PDB entry 7O2L | X-ray diffraction, 3.00 A resolution | chains H and I of the 28 polymer chains in the assembly

Chain H:
Name: Proteasome endopeptidase complex
Source organism: Saccharomyces cerevisiae
Notes: EC 3.4.25.1
Reference sequence: A0A6A5Q449 (A0A6A5Q449_YEASX); residues 1-232 here correspond to UniProt positions 30-261 (UniProt number = residue number + 29)
Amino-acid sequence (232 residues; numbered 1 to 232; the number before each row is that of its first residue):
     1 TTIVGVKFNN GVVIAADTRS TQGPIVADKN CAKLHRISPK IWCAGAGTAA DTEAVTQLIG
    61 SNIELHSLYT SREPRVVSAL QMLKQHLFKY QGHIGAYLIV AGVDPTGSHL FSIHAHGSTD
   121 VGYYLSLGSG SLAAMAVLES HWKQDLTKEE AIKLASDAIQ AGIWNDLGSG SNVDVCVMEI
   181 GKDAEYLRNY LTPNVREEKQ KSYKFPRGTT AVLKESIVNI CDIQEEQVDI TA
Not modelled in the structure: 227-232
Small-molecule neighbours: V08 ((2 {R},3 {S})-3-methanoyl-4-methyl-2-hydroxy-pentanoic acid): Thr1, Arg19, Ser20, Thr21, Lys33, Gly45, Ala46, Gly47, Ala49, Ser129, Gly168

Chain I:
Name: Proteasome endopeptidase complex
Source organism: Saccharomyces cerevisiae
Notes: EC 3.4.25.1
Reference sequence: A0A6L0YA22 (A0A6L0YA22_YEASX); residues 0-204 here correspond to UniProt positions 1-205 (UniProt number = residue number + 1)
Amino-acid sequence (205 residues; row label = number of the first residue in the row; numbering starts at 0):
     0 MSDPSSINGG IVVAMTGKDC VAIACDLRLG SQSLGVSNKF EKIFHYGHVF LGITGLATDV
    60 TTLNEMFRYK TNLYKLKEER AIEPETFTQL VSSSLYERRF GPYFVGPVVA GINSKSGKPF
   120 IAGFDLIGCI DEAKDFIVSG TASDQLFGMC ESLYEPNLEP EDLFETISQA LLNAADRDAL
   180 SGWGAVVYII KKDEVVKRYL KMRQD
Not modelled in the structure: 0
Ion coordination: Mg2+ site 1: Ala174, Asp177, Ser180; Mg2+ site 2: Asp204 (shared with 2 residues of chain Y)

How chain H and chain I interact:
Residue-residue contacts - 64 pairs, chain H then chain I:
  Ile25(H) - Asp143(I)
  Ile25(H) - Phe146(I)  hydrophobic
  Ala27(H) - Asp130(I)
  Ala27(H) - Phe146(I)  hydrophobic
  Asp28(H) - Asp130(I)
  Lys29(H) - Glu150(I)  salt bridge
  Thr48(H) - Arg98(I)
  Thr48(H) - Ile126(I)
  Ala49(H) - Cys128(I)  hydrophobic
  Ala50(H) - Tyr95(I)
  Ala50(H) - Ile126(I)  hydrophobic
  Ala50(H) - Cys128(I)
  Asp51(H) - Tyr95(I)  hydrogen bond
  Asp51(H) - Arg98(I)  salt bridge
  Ala54(H) - Tyr95(I)
  Tyr90(H) - Phe99(I)  hydrophobic
  His93(H) - Arg98(I)  hydrogen bond (backbone-side chain)
  His93(H) - Phe99(I)
  Ile94(H) - Phe99(I)  hydrophobic
  Arg196(H) - Glu150(I)  salt bridge
  Lys199(H) - Glu150(I)
  Lys199(H) - Ser151(I)
  Lys199(H) - Tyr153(I)
  Ser202(H) - Glu154(I)  hydrogen bond
  Tyr203(H) - Ser151(I)
  Tyr203(H) - Leu152(I)  hydrophobic
  Lys204(H) - Glu154(I)
  Lys204(H) - Asp161(I)  salt bridge
  Phe205(H) - Leu152(I)  hydrophobic
  Phe205(H) - Glu164(I)
  Phe205(H) - Gln168(I)
  Arg207(H) - Glu160(I)  salt bridge
  Arg207(H) - Asp161(I)  salt bridge
  Gly208(H) - Glu164(I)  hydrogen bond (backbone-side chain)
  Thr209(H) - Glu164(I)  hydrogen bond (backbone-side chain)
  Thr209(H) - Gln168(I)
  Thr210(H) - Glu164(I)  hydrogen bond
  Thr210(H) - Ser167(I)
  Thr210(H) - Gln168(I)  hydrogen bond
  Thr210(H) - Leu199(I)
  Ala211(H) - Leu199(I)
  Ala211(H) - Lys200(I)  hydrogen bond (backbone-backbone)
  Val212(H) - Phe163(I)  hydrophobic
  Val212(H) - Tyr198(I)
  Leu213(H) - Tyr198(I)  hydrogen bond (backbone-backbone)
  Leu213(H) - Leu199(I)
  Leu213(H) - Lys200(I)
  Lys214(H) - Lys196(I)
  Lys214(H) - Arg197(I)
  Lys214(H) - Tyr198(I)  hydrogen bond (backbone-backbone)
  Glu215(H) - Lys196(I)
  Glu215(H) - Arg197(I)  salt bridge
  Ser216(H) - Val195(I)
  Ser216(H) - Lys196(I)  hydrogen bond (backbone-backbone)
  Ile217(H) - Val194(I)
  Val218(H) - His44(I)
  Val218(H) - Tyr187(I)  hydrophobic
  Val218(H) - Val194(I)  hydrogen bond (backbone-backbone)
  Val218(H) - Lys196(I)
  Asn219(H) - His44(I)
  Ile220(H) - Gly46(I)
  Ile220(H) - Phe49(I)  hydrophobic
  Ile220(H) - Val194(I)  hydrophobic
  Asp222(H) - Lys74(I)  salt bridge
Other interface residues (no listed pair), chain H (37 interface residues in all): Gln22, Val26, Gly95, Pro206
Other interface residues (no listed pair), chain I (39 interface residues in all): His47, Asp124, Glu131, Asp134, Leu157, Glu158, Thr165, Leu171

Overview:
The interface between chain H and chain I involves 37 residues on one side and 39 on the other; the contacts
include 12 hydrogen bonds and 8 salt bridges. Polar pairs include Lys29(H)-Glu150(I), Asp51(H)-Arg98(I) and
Arg196(H)-Glu150(I). Bound to chain H: compound V08.
Here chain H is Proteasome endopeptidase complex and chain I is Proteasome endopeptidase complex, both from
Saccharomyces cerevisiae. Entry 7O2L (Yeast 20S proteasome in complex with the covalently bound inhibitor
b-lactone (2R,3S)-3-isopropyl-4-oxo-2-oxetane-carboxylate (IOC)) was determined by X-ray diffraction.
